Entry 8T4B (electron microscopy, 3.50 A resolution); this record covers chains C and I of the 18 polymer chains in the assembly.

[Chain C]
Protein: RM20A3 heavy chain Fv
From: Macaca mulatta
Sequence (125 residues; numbered 1 to 113 plus 12 insertion-coded residues; the number before each row is that of its first residue; a row labelled like 82A-82C holds insertion residues (82A, then the next letters in order)):
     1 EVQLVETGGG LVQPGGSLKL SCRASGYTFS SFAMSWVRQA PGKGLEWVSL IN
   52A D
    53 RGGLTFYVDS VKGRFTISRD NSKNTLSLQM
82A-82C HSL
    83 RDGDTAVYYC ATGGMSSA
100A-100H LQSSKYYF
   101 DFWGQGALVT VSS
Disordered / not traced: 112-113
Disulfides: Cys22-Cys92

[Chain I]
Protein: MD65 N332-GT5 SOSIP gp41
From: Human immunodeficiency virus 1
Sequence (153 residues; each row starts with the number of its first residue):
   512 AAGIGASSDG FLGAAGSTMG AASMTLTVQA RNLLSGIVQQ QSNLLRAPEP QQHLLKDTHW
   572 GIKQLQARVL AVEHYLRDQQ LLGIWGCSGK LICCTNVPWN SSWSNRNLSE IWDNMTWLQW
   632 DKEISNYTQI IYGLLEESQN QQEKNEQDLL ALD
Disordered / not traced: 512-519, 547-571
Disulfides: Cys598-Cys604
Covalently attached groups: N-acetylglucosamine (NAG) linked to Asn611
Ligand contacts: N-acetylglucosamine (NAG; 2-acetamido-2-deoxy-beta-D-glucopyranose): Gly524, Gly527, Ser528

[Chain C / chain I interface]
Pairs across the interface (13; chain C residue first):
  Arg53(C) with Lys655(I); Asn656(I), hydrogen bond; Asp659(I), salt bridge
  Leu56(C) with Asn656(I)
  Phe58(C) with Leu660(I), hydrophobic; Leu663(I), hydrophobic
  Ser99(C) with Asp659(I)
  Ala100(C) with Gln658(I); Asp659(I)
  Leu100A(C) with Lys655(I)
  Tyr100F(C) with Ala662(I), hydrogen bond (side chain-backbone); Leu663(I); Asp664(I), hydrogen bond (side chain-backbone)
Other interface residues (no listed pair), chain C (10 interface residues in all): Asn52, Gly55, Met97

[Summary]
Chain C and chain I form an interface of 10 and 8 residues respectively; the contacts include 3 hydrogen bonds
and 1 salt bridge. Polar contacts include Arg53(C)-Asp659(I), Arg53(C)-Asn656(I) and Tyr100F(C)-Ala662(I).
Bound to chain I: N-acetylglucosamine. Covalently linked N-acetylglucosamine: at Asn611(I).
Chain C is RM20A3 heavy chain Fv (Macaca mulatta) and chain I is MD65 N332-GT5 SOSIP gp41 (Human
immunodeficiency virus 1); the structure, MD65 N332-GT5 SOSIP in complex with RM_N332_32 Fab and RM20A3, was
determined by electron microscopy (same publication as 8T49, 8T4D, 8T4K and 8T4L).
